6OC3 - chains A and F of the 3 polymer chains in the assembly; structure by X-ray diffraction, 2.85 A resolution.

Chain A:
Protein: Heavy chain of FluA-20 Fab
Source organism: Homo sapiens
Notes: antibody fragment or engineered binder
Amino-acid sequence (235 residues; row label = number of the first residue in the row; a row labelled like 35A-35B holds insertion residues (35A, then the next letters in order)):
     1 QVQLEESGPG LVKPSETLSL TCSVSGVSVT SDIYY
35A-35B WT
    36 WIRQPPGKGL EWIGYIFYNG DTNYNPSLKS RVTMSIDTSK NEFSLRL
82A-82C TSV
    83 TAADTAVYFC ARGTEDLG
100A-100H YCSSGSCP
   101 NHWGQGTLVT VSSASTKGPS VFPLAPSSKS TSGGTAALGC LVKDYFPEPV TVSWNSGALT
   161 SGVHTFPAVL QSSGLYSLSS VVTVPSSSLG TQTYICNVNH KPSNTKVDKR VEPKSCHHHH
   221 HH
Unresolved in the structure: 129-131, 215-222
Disulfide bonds: Cys22-Cys92, Cys100B-Cys100G, Cys140-Cys196

Chain F:
Protein: Hemagglutinin
Source organism: Influenza A virus (A/Solomon Islands/3/2006(H1N1))
UniProt: A7Y8I1 (A7Y8I1_9INFA); residues 52-263 here correspond to UniProt positions 65-276 (UniProt number = residue number + 13)
Amino-acid sequence (227 residues; row label = number of the first residue in the row):
    52 APLQLGNCSV AGWILGNPEC ELLISRESWS YIVEKPNPEN GTCYPGHFAD YEELREQLSS
   112 VSSFERFEIF PKESSWPNHT TTGVSASCSH NGESSFYKNL LWLTGKNGLY PNLSKSYANN
   172 KEKEVLVLWG VHHPPNIGDQ RALYHKENAY VSVVSSHYSR KFTPEIAKRP KVRDQEGRIN
   232 YYWTLLEPGD TIIFEANGNL IAPRYAFALS RGSGLVPRGS GHHHHHH
Unresolved in the structure: 264-278
Differences from the reference sequence: expression tag (264-278)
Disulfide bonds: Cys59-Cys71, Cys94-Cys139
Reported in the primary citation:
  - mutagenesis - R229A: abolished binding to Heavy chain of FluA-20 Fab (chain A)
  - mutagenesis - P96G, V223G: decreased binding to Heavy chain of FluA-20 Fab (chain A)

Chain A / chain F interface:
Residue-residue contacts (20; chain A residue first):
  Gln1(A) - Lys219(F)
  Val27(A) - Lys219(F)
  Ile33(A) - Glu216(F)
  Ile33(A) - Ala218(F)  hydrophobic
  Ile33(A) - Arg220(F)
  Tyr34(A) - Ala218(F)
  Tyr34(A) - Lys219(F)
  Arg94(A) - Lys219(F)
  Thr96(A) - Lys219(F)  hydrogen bond (side chain-backbone)
  Thr96(A) - Arg220(F)
  Glu97(A) - Arg220(F)  hydrogen bond (backbone-side chain)
  Asp98(A) - Arg229(F)  salt bridge
  Leu99(A) - His98(F)
  Gly100(A) - His98(F)
  Tyr100A(A) - Thr93(F)
  Tyr100A(A) - Pro96(F)
  Tyr100A(A) - Gly97(F)  hydrogen bond (side chain-backbone)
  Tyr100A(A) - Val223(F)  hydrophobic
  Tyr100A(A) - Arg229(F)
  Asn101(A) - Pro221(F)
From the paper, about this interface:
  - residue pairs: Thr96(A)-Lys219(F) (hydrogen bond), Glu97(A)-Arg220(F) (backbone contact), Tyr100A(A)-Arg229(F) (cation-pi contact)
  - epitope / paratope residues, chain A: Thr96(A), Glu97(A), Tyr100A(A)
  - epitope / paratope residues, chain F: Pro96(F), Lys219(F), Arg220(F)

In short:
The interface between chain A and chain F involves 12 residues on one side and 11 on the other; the contacts
include 3 hydrogen bonds and 1 salt bridge. Among the polar pairs are Asp98(A)-Arg229(F), Thr96(A)-Lys219(F)
and Glu97(A)-Arg220(F). The paper describes a hydrogen bond between Thr96(A) and Lys219(F); a backbone contact
between Glu97(A) and Arg220(F); a cation-pi contact between Tyr100A(A) and Arg229(F). The paper reports that
P96G and V223G of chain F reduce binding to Heavy chain of FluA-20 Fab (chain A); epitope/paratope residues
Thr96(A), Glu97(A) and Pro96(F) among others.
Chain A is Heavy chain of FluA-20 Fab (Homo sapiens) and chain F is Hemagglutinin (Influenza A virus
(A/Solomon Islands/3/2006(H1N1))); the structure, Crystal structure of FluA-20 Fab in complex with the head
domain of H1 (A/Solomon Islands/3/2006), was determined by X-ray diffraction (same publication as 6OCB and
6OBZ).
